7Z5X - chain A; structure by X-ray diffraction, 2.04 A resolution.

== Chain A ==
Protein: Proto-oncogene tyrosine-protein kinase ROS
From: Homo sapiens
Notes: EC 2.7.10.1
Reference sequence: P08922 (ROS1_HUMAN); residue numbers follow UniProt; this construct covers 1930-2256
Sequence (331 residues; row label = number of the first residue in the row):
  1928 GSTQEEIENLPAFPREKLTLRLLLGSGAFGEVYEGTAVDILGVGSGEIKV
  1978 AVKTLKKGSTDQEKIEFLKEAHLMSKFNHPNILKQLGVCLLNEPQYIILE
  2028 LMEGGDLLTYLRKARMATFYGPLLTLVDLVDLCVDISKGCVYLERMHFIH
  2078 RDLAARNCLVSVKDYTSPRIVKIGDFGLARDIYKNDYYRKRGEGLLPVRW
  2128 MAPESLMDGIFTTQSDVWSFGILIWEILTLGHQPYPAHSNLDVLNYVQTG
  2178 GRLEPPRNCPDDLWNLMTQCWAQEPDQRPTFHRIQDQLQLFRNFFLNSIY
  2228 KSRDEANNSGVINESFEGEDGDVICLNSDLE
Disordered / not traced: 1928-1936, 2104-2122, 2226-2258
Construct notes: expression tag (1928-1929, 2257-2258)
Residues lining bound ligands: AWJ ((2R)-2-[5-(6-amino-5-{(1R)-1-[2-(1,3-dihydro-2H-1,2,3-triazol-2-yl)-5-fluorophenyl]ethoxy}pyridin-3-yl)-4-methyl-1,3-thiazol-2-yl]propane-1,2-diol): Leu1951, Gly1952, Ser1953, Val1959, Ala1978, Lys1980, Leu2010, Leu2026, Glu2027, Leu2028, Met2029, Gly2031, Gly2032, Asp2033, Thr2036, Arg2083, Asn2084, Leu2086, Gly2101, Asp2102
Curated features (UniProtKB/Swiss-Prot):
  - active site: Asp2079 (Proton acceptor)
  - binding site (ATP): Leu1951 to Val1959, Lys1980
  - natural variant: Lys2003 (K2003R: In a colorectal adenocarcinoma sample), Phe2138 (F2138S: In a gastric adenocarcinoma sample), Asp2213 (D2213E; D2213N)
  - mutagenesis: Lys1980 (K1980M: Loss of kinase activity)

== Overview ==
Ligands of chain A: compound AWJ. From UniProt: active-site residue Asp2079, 10 ATP-binding residues and one
mutagenesis site.
Chain A is Proto-oncogene tyrosine-protein kinase ROS (Homo sapiens); the structure, ROS1 with AstraZeneca
ligand 2, was determined by X-ray diffraction together with 7Z5W from the same study.
